Entry 6U9P (X-ray diffraction, 1.65 A resolution); this record covers chain A.

Chain A:
Molecule: Calcium-gated potassium channel MthK
Source organism: Methanothermobacter thermautotrophicus
UniProtKB: O27564 (MTHK_METTH); numbering as in UniProt (aligned over 18-99)
Chain sequence (82 residues; row label = number of the first residue in the row):
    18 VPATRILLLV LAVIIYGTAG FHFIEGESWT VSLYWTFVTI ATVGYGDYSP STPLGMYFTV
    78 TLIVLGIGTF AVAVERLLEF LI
Ion coordination: K+ site 1: Thr59, Val60; K+ site 2 near Thr59 (its only coordinating residue here); K+ site 3: Val60, Gly61; K+ site 4: Gly61, Tyr62
Small-molecule neighbours: hexane-1,6-diol (HEZ): Ala29, Ile32, Tyr33
Swiss-Prot annotation at these positions:
  - motif: Thr59 to Asp64 (Selectivity filter)
What the authors report for this chain:
  - K+ coordination: Thr59, Val60, Gly61
  - contacts within the chain: Ile57-Phe87, Thr59-Ile84 (from molecular simulation)
  - conformationally variable residues: Val60, Gly61 (from molecular simulation)

In short:
Chain A binds hexane-1,6-diol. The K+ site 1 is built by Thr59 and Val60. The K+ site 3 is built by Val60 and
Gly61. The paper reports K+ coordination by Thr59, Val60 and Gly61; conformational variability at Val60 and
Gly61.
Chain A is Calcium-gated potassium channel MthK (Methanothermobacter thermautotrophicus); the structure,
Wild-type MthK pore in ~150 mM K+, was determined by X-ray diffraction together with 6U9T, 6U9Y and 6U9Z from
the same study.
